PDB entry 7BFW | X-ray diffraction, 1.80 A resolution | chains A and P

Chain A:
Name: 14-3-3 protein sigma
From: Homo sapiens
UniProtKB: P31947 (1433S_HUMAN); numbering as in UniProt (aligned over 1-248)
Chain sequence (253 residues; numbered -4 to 248; the number before each row is that of its first residue; numbers below 1 keep their minus sign (Gly-4 is residue -4)):
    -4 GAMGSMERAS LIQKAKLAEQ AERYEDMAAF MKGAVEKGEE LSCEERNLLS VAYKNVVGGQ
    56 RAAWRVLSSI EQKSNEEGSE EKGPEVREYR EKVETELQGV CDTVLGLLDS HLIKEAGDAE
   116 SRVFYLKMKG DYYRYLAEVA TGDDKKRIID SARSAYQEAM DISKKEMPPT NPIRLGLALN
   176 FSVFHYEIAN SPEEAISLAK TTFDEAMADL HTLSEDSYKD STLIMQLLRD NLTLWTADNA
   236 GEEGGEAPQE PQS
Disordered / not traced: 72-75, 232-248
Sequence notes: expression tag (-4 to 0)
Modified residues: Cys38 (S-hydroxycysteine; CSO)
Covalent attachments: compound TKH linked to Lys122
Bound ions: Ca2+ near Glu2 (its only coordinating residue here)
Ligand contacts: TKH ([4-[2-[2,4-bis(fluoranyl)phenyl]imidazol-1-yl]-2-bromanyl-phenyl]methanol): Cys38, Arg41, Asn42, Ser45, Glu115, Phe119, Pro167, Ile168, Gly171, Ile219
Curated features (UniProtKB/Swiss-Prot):
  - site (Interaction with phosphoserine on interacting protein): Arg56, Arg129
  - modified residue (Phosphoserine): Ser5, Ser74, Ser248
From the paper describing this entry:
  - conformationally variable residues (side-chain flip): Asn42
  - binding site for TKH: Cys38, Arg41, Phe119

Chain P:
Name: Peptidyl-prolyl cis-trans isomerase NIMA-interacting 1
Notes: EC 5.2.1.8
UniProtKB: Q13526 (PIN1_HUMAN); numbering as in UniProt (aligned over 61-77)
Chain sequence (17 residues; numbered 61 to 77; the number before each row is that of its first residue):
    61 LVKHSQSRRP SSWRQEK
Disordered / not traced: 61-67, 76-77
Modified residues: Ser72 (phosphoserine; SEP)
Curated features (UniProtKB/Swiss-Prot):
  - modified residue: Ser71 (Phosphoserine)
  - mutagenesis: Lys63 (K63A: Loss of peptidyl-prolyl cis/trans isomerase activity. No effect on the interaction with IRAK3/IRAK-M. Abolishes IL33-mediated increase of IRAK3/IRAK-M protein levels), Ser71 (S71D/E: Loss of peptidyl-prolyl cis/trans isomerase activity, nuclear localization and cellular function)

How chain A and chain P interact:
Contacting residue pairs - 21 pairs, chain A then chain P:
  Glu14(A) - Gln75(P)
  Asn42(A) - Gln75(P)  hydrogen bond
  Val46(A) - Gln75(P)
  Arg56(A) - Arg69(P)
  Arg56(A) - Ser72(P)
  Arg60(A) - Arg69(P)
  Arg129(A) - Ser72(P)
  Tyr130(A) - Ser72(P)
  Leu174(A) - Ser71(P)
  Leu174(A) - Ser72(P)
  Leu174(A) - Trp73(P)
  Asn175(A) - Ser72(P)
  Asn175(A) - Trp73(P)  hydrogen bond (side chain-backbone)
  Val178(A) - Ser71(P)
  Glu182(A) - Pro70(P)
  Leu218(A) - Arg74(P)
  Ile219(A) - Trp73(P)  hydrophobic
  Asn226(A) - Pro70(P)
  Asn226(A) - Ser71(P)  hydrogen bond (side chain-backbone)
  Leu229(A) - Arg68(P)
  Trp230(A) - Pro70(P)  hydrophobic
Other interface residues (no listed pair), chain A (19 interface residues in all): Lys49, Lys122, Leu222
Interface features reported in the paper:
  - specific contacts: Asn42(A)-Trp73(P) (water-mediated contact), Ser45(A)-Trp73(P) (water-mediated contact)
  - interface residues, chain A: Asn42(A), Ser45(A)

Overview:
19 residues of chain A and 8 residues of chain P are in contact; the contacts include 3 hydrogen bonds. Among
the polar pairs are Asn42(A)-Gln75(P), Asn175(A)-Trp73(P) and Asn226(A)-Ser71(P). The authors report
water-mediated contacts between Asn42(A) and Trp73(P) and Ser45(A) and Trp73(P). From the paper: a binding
site for TKH at Cys38(A), Arg41(A) and Phe119(A); interface residues Asn42(A) and Ser45(A).
Chain A is 14-3-3 protein sigma (Homo sapiens) and chain P is Peptidyl-prolyl cis-trans isomerase
NIMA-interacting 1; the structure, 14-3-3 sigma with Pin1 binding site pS72 and covalently bound PC2068A, was
determined by X-ray diffraction (same publication as 7AOG, 7AXN, 7AYF, 7AZ1, 7AZ2, 7BDP and 17 further
entries).
